7LLH - chain A; structure by X-ray diffraction, 2.10 A resolution.

== Chain A ==
Protein: Carbapenem-hydrolyzing beta-lactamase KPC
Organism: Klebsiella pneumoniae
Notes: EC 3.5.2.6
UniProtKB: Q9F663 (BLKPC_KLEPN); the author numbering skips numbers that UniProt does not, so the offset changes along the chain: 29-57 = UniProt 29-57; 59-252 = UniProt 58-251; 254-290 = UniProt 252-288
Chain sequence (260 residues; numbered 29 to 290; 2 numbers in that range are skipped by the numbering (no residue carries them; nothing is unmodelled there); the number before each row is that of its first residue):
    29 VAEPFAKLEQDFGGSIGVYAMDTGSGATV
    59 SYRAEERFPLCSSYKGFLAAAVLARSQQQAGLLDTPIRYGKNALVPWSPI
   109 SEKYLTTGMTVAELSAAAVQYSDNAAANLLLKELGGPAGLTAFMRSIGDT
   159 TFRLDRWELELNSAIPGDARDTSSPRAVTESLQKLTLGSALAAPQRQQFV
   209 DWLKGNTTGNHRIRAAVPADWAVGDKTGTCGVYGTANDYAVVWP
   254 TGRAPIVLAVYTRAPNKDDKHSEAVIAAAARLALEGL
Disulfide bonds: Cys69-Cys238
Covalent attachments: IMIPENEM, open form (IM2) linked to Ser70
Construct notes: engineered mutation Tyr72 (Phe71 in Q9F663)
Small-molecule neighbours: IMIPENEM, open form (IM2; (5R)-5-[(1S,2R)-1-formyl-2-hydroxypropyl]-3-[(2-{[(E)-iminomethyl]amino}ethyl)sulfanyl]-4,5-dihydro-1H-pyrrole-2-carbox ylic acid): Cys69, Lys73, Trp105, Ser130, Asn132, Glu166, Leu167, Asn170, Thr216, Arg220, Lys234, Thr235, Gly236, Thr237, Cys238, Glu276
From the paper describing this entry:
  - contacts within the chain: Tyr72-Glu166 (hydrogen bond)
  - binding site for IMIPENEM, open form: Ser70, Glu166, Asn170, Thr237
  - catalytic residues: Ser70

== Overview ==
IMIPENEM, open form is covalently linked to Ser70. The paper reports the catalytic residue Ser70; a binding
site for IMIPENEM, open form at Ser70, Glu166 and Asn170 among others.
Chain A is Carbapenem-hydrolyzing beta-lactamase KPC (Klebsiella pneumoniae); the structure, KPC-2 F72Y mutant
with acylated imipenem, was determined by X-ray diffraction, deposited together with 7LJK, 7LK8, 7LLB and
7LNL.
